6NBC - chains A and C of the 4 polymer chains in the assembly; structure by electron microscopy, 2.80 A resolution.

# Chain A (and C)
Molecule: Hemoglobin subunit alpha
Organism: Homo sapiens
Notes: chain C of this document is another copy of the same molecule, construct and numbering; everything in this record applies to it too
UniProt: P69905 (HBA_HUMAN); residues 1-140 here correspond to UniProt positions 2-141 (UniProt number = residue number + 1)
Sequence (140 residues; row label = number of the first residue in the row):
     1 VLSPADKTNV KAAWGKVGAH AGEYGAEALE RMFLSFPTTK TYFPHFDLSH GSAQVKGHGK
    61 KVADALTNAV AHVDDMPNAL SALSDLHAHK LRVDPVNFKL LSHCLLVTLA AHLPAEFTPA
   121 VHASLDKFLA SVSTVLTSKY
Swiss-Prot annotation at these positions:
  - binding site (O2): His-58
  - binding site (heme b): His-87
  - site: Thr-8, Asn-9 (Microbial infection: Cleavage), Lys-11 (Not glycated), Ala-13, Trp-14 (Microbial infection: Cleavage), Tyr-24, Gly-25 (Microbial infection: Cleavage), Leu-29, Glu-30 (Microbial infection: Cleavage), His-45, Phe-46 (Microbial infection: Cleavage), Asp-47, Leu-48 (Microbial infection: Cleavage), Ser-52, Ala-53 (Microbial infection: Cleavage), Val-55, Lys-56 (Microbial infection: Cleavage), Lys-56 (Not glycated), Gly-59, Lys-60 (Microbial infection: Cleavage), Lys-60 (Not glycated), Lys-90 (Not glycated), Leu-91, Arg-92 (Microbial infection: Cleavage), Lys-99 (Not glycated), Leu-106, Val-107 (Microbial infection: Cleavage), Thr-108, Leu-109 (Microbial infection: Cleavage), Val-121, His-122 (Microbial infection: Cleavage), Ser-133, Thr-134 (Microbial infection: Cleavage)
  - modified residue: Ser-3 (Phosphoserine), Lys-7 (N6-succinyllysine), Thr-8 (Phosphothreonine), Lys-11 (N6-succinyllysine), Lys-16 (N6-acetyllysine), Tyr-24 (Phosphotyrosine), Ser-35 (Phosphoserine), Lys-40 (N6-succinyllysine), Ser-49 (Phosphoserine), Ser-102 (Phosphoserine), Thr-108 (Phosphothreonine), Ser-124 (Phosphoserine), Ser-131 (Phosphoserine), Thr-134 (Phosphothreonine), Thr-137 (Phosphothreonine), Ser-138 (Phosphoserine)
  - glycosylation (N-linked (Glc) (glycation) lysine): Lys-7, Lys-16, Lys-40, Lys-61

# Chain A / chain C interface
Contacting residue pairs (12; chain A residue first):
  Val-1(A) with Pro-77(C), hydrophobic; Ser-138(C); Lys-139(C); Tyr-140(C), hydrophobic
  Ser-3(A) with Tyr-140(C)
  Pro-77(A) with Val-1(C), hydrophobic
  Lys-127(A) with Lys-139(C)
  Val-135(A) with Val-1(C), hydrophobic
  Ser-138(A) with Val-1(C), hydrogen bond (side chain-backbone)
  Lys-139(A) with Lys-127(C), hydrogen bond (backbone-side chain)
  Tyr-140(A) with Val-1(C), hydrophobic; Ser-3(C)
Also at the interface, not in a pair above, chain A (9 interface residues in all): Pro-4
Also at the interface, not in a pair above, chain C (9 interface residues in all): Leu-2, Val-135

# In short
Chain A and chain C each contribute 9 residues to their interface; the contacts include 2 hydrogen bonds.
Polar pairs include Ser-138(A)/Val-1(C) and Lys-139(A)/Lys-127(C). From UniProt: O2-binding residue His-58(A)
and heme b-binding residue His-87(A) on chain A.
Chain A and chain C are both Hemoglobin subunit alpha (Homo sapiens); the structure, human methemoglobin state
1, was determined by electron microscopy together with 6NBB and 6NBD from the same study.
